3DPU - chains A and B; structure by X-ray diffraction, 2.90 A resolution.

== Chain A (and B) ==
Molecule: Rab family protein
From: Chlorobaculum tepidum
Notes: fragment: RocCOR; chain B of this document is another copy of the same molecule, construct and numbering; everything in this record applies to it too
UniProt: Q8KC98 (Q8KC98_CHLTE); residue numbers follow UniProt; this construct covers 412-946
Chain sequence (535 residues; row label = number of the first residue in the row):
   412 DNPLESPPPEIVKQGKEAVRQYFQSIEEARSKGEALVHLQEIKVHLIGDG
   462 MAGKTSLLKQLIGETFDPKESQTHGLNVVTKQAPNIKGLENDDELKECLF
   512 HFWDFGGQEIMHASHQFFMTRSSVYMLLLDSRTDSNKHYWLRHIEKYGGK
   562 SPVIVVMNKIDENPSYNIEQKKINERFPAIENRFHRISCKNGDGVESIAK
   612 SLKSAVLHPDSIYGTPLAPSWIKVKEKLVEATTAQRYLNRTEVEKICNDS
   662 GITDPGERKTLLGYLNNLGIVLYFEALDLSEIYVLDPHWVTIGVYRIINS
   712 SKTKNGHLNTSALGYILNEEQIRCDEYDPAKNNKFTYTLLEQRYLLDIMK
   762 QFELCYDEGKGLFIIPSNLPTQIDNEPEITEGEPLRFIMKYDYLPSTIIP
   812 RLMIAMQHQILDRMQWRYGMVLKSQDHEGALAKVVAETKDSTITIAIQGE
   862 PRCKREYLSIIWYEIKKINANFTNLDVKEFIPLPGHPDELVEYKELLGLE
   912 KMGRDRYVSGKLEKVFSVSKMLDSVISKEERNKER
Not modelled in the structure: 412-419, 475-485, 601-605, 732-744, 785-789, 939-946 (chain B: 412-416, 444-625, 732-742, 790-792, 941-946)
Construct notes: engineered mutation R917 (Glu in Q8KC98)
From the paper describing this entry:
  - mutagenesis - E906A/E917R: abolished binding to Rab family protein (chain A)
  - contacts within the chain: L487-F516 (hydrophobic contact), L487-I703 (hydrophobic contact), L487-Y706 (hydrophobic contact), H526-N677 (hydrogen bond), Y558-Y804 (hydrophobic contact), H554-Y804 (hydrogen bond)
  - mutagenesis - Y804C: decreased catalytic activity
  - mutagenesis - Y804C (KD of 6 uM): unchanged binding to mGDP
  - mutagenesis - L487A, L487V, Y558A, Y804C, I871A/Y874A (85 kDa): unchanged binding to Rab family protein (chain A)
  - mutagenesis - L487A (8 x 10-4 min-1), L487V (12-fold), Y558A (1.2 x 10-3 min-1): decreased catalytic activity on GTP
  - mutagenesis - R543A: abolished catalytic activity on GTP
  - mutagenesis - R543A: unchanged binding to nucleotides
  - catalytic residues: R543
  - mutagenesis - E917R: decreased binding to Rab family protein (chain A)

== How chain A and chain B interact ==
Pairs across the interface - 46 pairs, chain A then chain B:
  H549(A) - T849(B)
  H549(A) - K850(B)
  R553(A) - K850(B)
  E573(A) - N710(B)
  N574(A) - N710(B)  hydrogen bond
  P575(A) - N710(B)
  P575(A) - S711(B)
  P575(A) - S712(B)
  P575(A) - K715(B)
  S576(A) - K715(B)
  S576(A) - N779(B)  hydrogen bond
  S576(A) - R828(B)  hydrogen bond (backbone-side chain)
  N578(A) - T782(B)
  I579(A) - T782(B)  hydrogen bond (backbone-side chain)
  E580(A) - T782(B)
  E580(A) - Q783(B)
  Q581(A) - Q783(B)  hydrogen bond (backbone-side chain)
  K582(A) - Q783(B)  hydrogen bond (backbone-side chain)
  E903(A) - K922(B)
  E906(A) - V919(B)
  E906(A) - S920(B)
  E906(A) - G921(B)  hydrogen bond (side chain-backbone)
  E906(A) - K922(B)
  G909(A) - G921(B)
  L910(A) - V919(B)  hydrophobic
  M913(A) - V919(B)  hydrophobic
  M913(A) - S920(B)
  M913(A) - E924(B)
  M913(A) - K925(B)
  M913(A) - V926(B)  hydrophobic
  R915(A) - R915(B)
  R915(A) - V919(B)
  R917(A) - R915(B)
  V919(A) - E906(B)
  V919(A) - L910(B)  hydrophobic
  V919(A) - M913(B)  hydrophobic
  S920(A) - E906(B)
  G921(A) - E906(B)  hydrogen bond (backbone-side chain)
  G921(A) - G909(B)
  G921(A) - L910(B)
  K922(A) - E903(B)  salt bridge
  K922(A) - K905(B)
  K922(A) - E906(B)  hydrogen bond (backbone-side chain)
  E924(A) - G909(B)
  E924(A) - K912(B)
  E924(A) - M913(B)
Also at the interface, not in a pair above, chain A (27 interface residues in all): Y577, K583, K905, V926
Also at the interface, not in a pair above, chain B (27 interface residues in all): Y706, Y829
Interface features reported in the paper:
  - hot spots on chain A (mutagenesis) - E906A: decreased binding to another copy of this molecule

== Overview ==
The chain A/chain B interface involves 27 residues from each chain, with 9 hydrogen bonds and 1 salt bridge.
Polar pairs include K922(A)-E903(B), N574(A)-N710(B) and S576(A)-N779(B). From the paper: the catalytic
residue R543(A); L487A, L487V and Y558A of chain A reduce catalytic activity on GTP; 9 substitutions were
tested in all.
Chain A and chain B are both Rab family protein (Chlorobaculum tepidum); the structure, RocCOR domain tandem
of Rab family protein (Roco), was determined by X-ray diffraction.
